PDB entry 9GO6 | electron microscopy, 2.90 A resolution | chains B and C of the 50 polymer chains in the assembly

== Chain B (and C) ==
Protein: Flagellar hook-associated protein 1
Organism: Salmonella enterica
Notes: chain C of this document is another copy of the same molecule, construct and numbering; everything in this record applies to it too
UniProtKB: P0A1J6 (FLGK_SALTI); residues 1-553 here = UniProt positions 1-553
Chain sequence (553 residues; numbered 1 to 553; the number before each row is that of its first residue):
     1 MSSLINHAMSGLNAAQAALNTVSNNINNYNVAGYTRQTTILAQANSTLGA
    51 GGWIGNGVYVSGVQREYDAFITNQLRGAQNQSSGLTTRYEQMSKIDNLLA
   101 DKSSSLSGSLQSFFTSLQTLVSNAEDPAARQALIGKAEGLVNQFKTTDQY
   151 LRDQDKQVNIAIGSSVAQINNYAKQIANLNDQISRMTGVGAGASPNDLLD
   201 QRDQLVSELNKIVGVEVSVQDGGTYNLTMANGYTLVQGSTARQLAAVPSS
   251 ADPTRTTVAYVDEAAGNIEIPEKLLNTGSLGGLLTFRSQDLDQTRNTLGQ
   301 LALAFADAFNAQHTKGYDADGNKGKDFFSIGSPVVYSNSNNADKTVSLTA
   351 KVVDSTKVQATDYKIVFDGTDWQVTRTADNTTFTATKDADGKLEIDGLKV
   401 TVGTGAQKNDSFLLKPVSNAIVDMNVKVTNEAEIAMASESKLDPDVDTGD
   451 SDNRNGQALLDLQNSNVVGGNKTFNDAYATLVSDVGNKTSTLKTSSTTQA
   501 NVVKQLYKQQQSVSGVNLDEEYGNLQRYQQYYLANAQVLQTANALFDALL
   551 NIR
Unresolved in the structure: 553 (chain C: 1-3)
What the authors report for this chain:
  - mutagenesis - D519R, D519S: unchanged localization

== Chain B / chain C interface ==
Contacting residue pairs - 67 pairs, chain B then chain C:
  Ser-3(B) with Asn-20(C), hydrogen bond
  Leu-4(B) with Leu-19(C), hydrophobic; Asn-20(C)
  His-7(B) with Asn-20(C); Ser-23(C), hydrogen bond; Asn-24(C); Asn-27(C), hydrogen bond (backbone-side chain)
  Ser-10(B) with Asn-27(C)
  Gln-43(B) with Asn-24(C); Asn-28(C), hydrogen bond; Tyr-34(C); Asp-197(C), hydrogen bond; Gln-201(C), hydrogen bond (backbone-side chain)
  Ala-44(B) with Asp-197(C)
  Asn-45(B) with Met-186(C); Asp-197(C); Leu-198(C), hydrogen bond (side chain-backbone)
  Ser-46(B) with Asp-197(C), hydrogen bond (backbone-side chain)
  Thr-47(B) with Val-189(C)
  Leu-48(B) with Gly-188(C); Val-189(C)
  Asn-56(B) with Asn-24(C), hydrogen bond (backbone-side chain)
  Gly-57(B) with Asn-27(C); Asn-28(C), hydrogen bond (backbone-side chain)
  Val-58(B) with Asn-28(C); Val-31(C), hydrophobic
  Phe-70(B) with Gln-157(C), hydrogen bond (backbone-side chain); Ile-160(C), hydrophobic
  Ile-71(B) with Gln-157(C)
  Gln-74(B) with Asp-153(C), hydrogen bond; Gln-157(C)
  Asp-379(B) with Thr-429(C)
  Thr-480(B) with Pro-127(C)
  Ser-483(B) with Ala-128(C), hydrogen bond (side chain-backbone)
  Asp-484(B) with Gln-131(C)
  Asn-487(B) with Gln-131(C); Ala-132(C), hydrogen bond (side chain-backbone); Lys-136(C)
  Lys-488(B) with Glu-138(C), salt bridge
  Ser-490(B) with Lys-136(C)
  Thr-491(B) with Gly-135(C); Gly-139(C)
  Ser-495(B) with Asn-142(C)
  Thr-498(B) with Ser-103(C); Gln-143(C)
  Asn-501(B) with Asp-101(C); Ser-103(C), hydrogen bond
  Val-502(B) with Leu-98(C), hydrophobic
  Gln-505(B) with Lys-94(C), hydrogen bond; Asn-97(C), hydrogen bond; Tyr-150(C)
  Lys-508(B) with Asn-97(C)
  Gln-509(B) with Lys-94(C)
  Arg-527(B) with Asn-30(C)
  Tyr-531(B) with Ile-26(C); Asn-27(C), hydrogen bond (side chain-backbone)
  Asn-535(B) with Asn-27(C), hydrogen bond
  Val-538(B) with Ser-23(C); Ile-26(C), hydrophobic
  Ala-544(B) with Gln-529(C)
  Leu-545(B) with Gln-529(C); Tyr-532(C), hydrophobic; Leu-533(C), hydrophobic
  Ala-548(B) with Leu-533(C), hydrophobic
  Asn-551(B) with Gln-540(C), hydrogen bond
  Ile-552(B) with Gln-540(C), hydrogen bond (backbone-side chain); Asn-543(C)
Also at the interface, not in a pair above, chain B (49 interface residues in all): Ala-8, Gly-11, Leu-41, Ala-42, Thr-497, Gln-499, Leu-506, Thr-541, Leu-549
Also at the interface, not in a pair above, chain C (49 interface residues in all): Tyr-29, Gln-37, Ser-93, Thr-146, Ala-161, Pro-195, Asn-196, Leu-525

== Overview ==
Chain B and chain C each contribute 49 residues to their interface; the contacts include 21 hydrogen bonds and
1 salt bridge. Polar pairs include Lys-488(B)/Glu-138(C), Ser-3(B)/Asn-20(C) and His-7(B)/Ser-23(C). The paper
reports that D519R and D519S of chain B leave localization unchanged.
Chain B and chain C are both Flagellar hook-associated protein 1 (Salmonella enterica); the structure,
Salmonella hook-filament junction complex, was determined by electron microscopy (same publication as 9GNZ and
9GSX).
